Entry 2MTV (solution NMR); this record covers chains A and B.

== Chain A ==
Molecule: YTH domain-containing protein 1
Organism: Rattus norvegicus
Reference sequence: Q9QY02 (YTDC1_RAT); numbering as in UniProt (aligned over 347-502)
Chain sequence (156 residues; row label = number of the first residue in the row):
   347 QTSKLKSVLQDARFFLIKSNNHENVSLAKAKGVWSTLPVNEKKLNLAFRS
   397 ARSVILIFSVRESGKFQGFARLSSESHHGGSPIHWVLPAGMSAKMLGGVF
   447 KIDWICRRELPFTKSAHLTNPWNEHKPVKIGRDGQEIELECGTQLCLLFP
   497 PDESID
Construct notes: conflict Ser-353 (Tyr in Q9QY02)
Swiss-Prot annotation at these positions:
  - binding site (RNA): Lys-364 to Asn-366, Trp-380, Trp-431, Asp-479
  - modified residue (Phosphoserine): Ser-427, Ser-438
From the paper describing this entry:
  - binding site for the 6-nt RNA strand (chain B): Lys-364, Asn-366, Asn-370, Trp-380, Ser-381, Thr-382, Leu-383, Val-385, Trp-431, Pro-434, Met-437, Met-441, Leu-442, Arg-478, Asp-479
  - conformationally variable residues (loop rearrangement): Pro-434, Met-437

== Chain B ==
Molecule: 6-nt RNA strand
Sequence (6 nucleotides; row label = number of the first residue in the row):
     1 UGACAC
Modified positions: 6MZ (N6-methyladenosine-5'-monophosphate) at position 3

== How chain A and chain B interact ==
Pairs across the interface (33; chain A residue first):
  Lys-364(A) / 6MZ_3(B)  sugar contact
  Lys-364(A) / C4(B)  phosphate contact
  Lys-364(A) / A5(B)  phosphate contact
  Ser-365(A) / 6MZ_3(B)  sugar contact
  Asn-366(A) / 6MZ_3(B)  base contact
  Asn-370(A) / 6MZ_3(B)  base contact
  Ser-381(A) / 6MZ_3(B)  base contact
  Leu-383(A) / G2(B)  base contact
  Leu-383(A) / 6MZ_3(B)  phosphate contact
  Pro-384(A) / G2(B)  base contact
  Val-385(A) / U1(B)  base contact
  Val-385(A) / G2(B)  base contact
  Val-406(A) / A5(B)  phosphate contact
  Arg-407(A) / 6MZ_3(B)  phosphate contact
  Arg-407(A) / C4(B)  phosphate contact
  Arg-407(A) / A5(B)  phosphate contact
  Arg-407(A) / C6(B)  base contact
  Gly-410(A) / C6(B)  phosphate contact
  Trp-431(A) / 6MZ_3(B)  base contact
  Pro-434(A) / 6MZ_3(B)  base contact
  Met-437(A) / G2(B)  sugar contact
  Met-437(A) / 6MZ_3(B)  base contact
  Met-441(A) / G2(B)  sugar contact
  Leu-442(A) / 6MZ_3(B)  base contact
  Lys-475(A) / A5(B)  phosphate contact
  Lys-475(A) / C6(B)  phosphate contact
  Ile-476(A) / C4(B)  sugar contact
  Ile-476(A) / A5(B)  sugar contact
  Gly-477(A) / C4(B)  sugar contact
  Arg-478(A) / 6MZ_3(B)  base contact
  Arg-478(A) / C4(B)  phosphate contact
  Asp-479(A) / 6MZ_3(B)  base contact
  Asp-479(A) / C4(B)  phosphate contact
Interface residues without a listed pair, chain A (26 interface residues in all): Asn-367, Trp-380, Thr-382, Ser-405, Val-432

== Summary ==
The interface between chain A and chain B involves 26 residues on one side and 6 on the other. UniProt lists 6
RNA-binding residues on chain A. The paper reports a binding site for the 6-nt RNA strand (chain B) at
Lys-364(A), Asn-366(A) and Asn-370(A) among others; conformational variability at Pro-434(A) and Met-437(A).
Here chain A is YTH domain-containing protein 1 (Rattus norvegicus) and chain B is a 6-nt RNA strand. Entry
2MTV (Solution Structure of the YTH Domain of YT521-B in complex with N6-Methyladenosine containing RNA) was
determined by solution NMR.
